Entry 5E0X (X-ray diffraction, 2.01 A resolution); this record covers chains A and B of the 4 polymer chains in the assembly.

# Chain A (and B)
Protein: Estrogen receptor
Organism: Homo sapiens
Notes: fragment: ligand-binding domain; chain B of this document is another copy of the same molecule, construct and numbering; everything in this record applies to it too
UniProt: P03372 (ESR1_HUMAN); residues 298-554 here = UniProt positions 298-554
Chain sequence (257 residues; row label = number of the first residue in the row):
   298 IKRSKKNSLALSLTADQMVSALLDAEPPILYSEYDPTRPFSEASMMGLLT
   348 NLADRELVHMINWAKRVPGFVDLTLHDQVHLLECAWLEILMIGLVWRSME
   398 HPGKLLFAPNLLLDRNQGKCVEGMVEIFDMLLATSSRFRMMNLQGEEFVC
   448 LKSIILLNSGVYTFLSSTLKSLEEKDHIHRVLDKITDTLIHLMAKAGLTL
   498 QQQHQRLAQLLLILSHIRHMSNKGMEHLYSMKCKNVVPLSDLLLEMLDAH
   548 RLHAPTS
Unresolved in the structure: 298-304, 462-470, 530-534, 549-554 (chain B: 298-304, 332-335, 462-471, 549-554)
Sequence notes: engineered mutation Ser537 (Tyr in P03372)
Ligand contacts: 5KD (4,4'-{[(3S)-3-(4-methoxyphenyl)cyclohexylidene]methanediyl}diphenol): Met343, Leu346, Thr347, Leu349, Ala350, Glu353, Trp383, Leu384, Leu387, Met388, Leu391, Arg394, Phe404, Val418, Glu419, Gly420, Met421, Ile424, Phe425, Leu428, Gly521, His524, Leu525, Lys529, Leu540

# Chain A / chain B interface
Contacting residue pairs - 59 pairs, chain A then chain B:
  Ala430(A) - Tyr459(B)
  Arg434(A) - Tyr459(B)  hydrogen bond
  Arg434(A) - His476(B)
  Ile451(A) - Leu509(B)  hydrophobic
  Asn455(A) - Leu509(B)  hydrogen bond (side chain-backbone)
  Asn455(A) - His513(B)  hydrogen bond (backbone-side chain)
  Ser456(A) - His513(B)
  Tyr459(A) - Ala430(B)
  Tyr459(A) - Arg434(B)  hydrogen bond
  Tyr459(A) - Ile510(B)  hydrophobic
  Tyr459(A) - His513(B)
  His476(A) - Arg434(B)
  Asp480(A) - Gln502(B)
  Asp480(A) - Gln506(B)  hydrogen bond
  Thr483(A) - His501(B)
  Thr483(A) - Ala505(B)
  Asp484(A) - Gln498(B)  hydrogen bond
  Asp484(A) - His501(B)  salt bridge
  Asp484(A) - Gln502(B)  hydrogen bond
  Ile487(A) - His501(B)
  Leu497(A) - Leu497(B)  hydrophobic
  Gln498(A) - Asp484(B)  hydrogen bond
  His501(A) - Thr483(B)
  His501(A) - Ile487(B)
  His501(A) - His501(B)
  His501(A) - Leu504(B)
  Gln502(A) - Asp480(B)
  Gln502(A) - Thr483(B)
  Gln502(A) - Asp484(B)  hydrogen bond
  Leu504(A) - His501(B)
  Ala505(A) - Thr483(B)
  Ala505(A) - Leu508(B)  hydrophobic
  Gln506(A) - Asp480(B)  hydrogen bond
  Leu508(A) - Ala505(B)  hydrophobic
  Leu509(A) - Ile451(B)  hydrophobic
  Leu509(A) - Asn455(B)
  Leu509(A) - Leu511(B)  hydrophobic
  Ile510(A) - Tyr459(B)
  Leu511(A) - Ser512(B)
  Ser512(A) - Leu511(B)
  Ser512(A) - Arg515(B)  hydrogen bond (backbone-side chain)
  His513(A) - Asn455(B)  hydrogen bond (side chain-backbone)
  His513(A) - Ser456(B)
  His513(A) - Val458(B)
  His513(A) - Tyr459(B)
  His513(A) - Arg515(B)  hydrogen bond
  Arg515(A) - Ser512(B)  hydrogen bond
  Arg515(A) - His513(B)  hydrogen bond
  Arg515(A) - His516(B)
  His516(A) - Arg515(B)
  His516(A) - Asn519(B)  hydrogen bond
  Asn519(A) - His516(B)  hydrogen bond
  Asn519(A) - Asn519(B)  hydrogen bond
  Lys520(A) - Tyr526(B)  hydrogen bond
  Lys520(A) - His547(B)
  Glu523(A) - Glu523(B)
  Glu523(A) - Tyr526(B)  hydrogen bond
  Tyr526(A) - Lys520(B)
  Tyr526(A) - Glu523(B)  hydrogen bond
Interface residues without a listed pair, chain A (36 interface residues in all): Glu385, Met427, Gly457, Val458, Thr460, Leu479
Interface residues without a listed pair, chain B (36 interface residues in all): Met427, Gly457, Thr460, Leu479

# In short
The chain A/chain B interface involves 36 residues from each chain; the contacts include 21 hydrogen bonds and
1 salt bridge. Among the polar pairs are Asp484(A)-His501(B), Arg434(A)-Tyr459(B) and Asn455(A)-Leu509(B).
Chain A binds compound 5KD.
Both chains are Estrogen receptor (Homo sapiens). Entry 5E0X (Crystal Structure of the ER-alpha Ligand-binding
Domain in Complex with the Cyclofenil Derivative
4,4'-{[(3S)-3-(4-methoxyphenyl)cyclohexylidene]methanediyl}diphenol) was determined by X-ray diffraction (same
publication as 4ZN7, 4ZNH, 4ZNS, 4ZNT, 4ZNU, 4ZNV and 50 further entries).
